9BTV - chains E and H of the 8 polymer chains in the assembly; structure by electron microscopy, 3.48 A resolution.

== Chain E ==
Molecule: Envelope glycoprotein gp120
Source organism: Human immunodeficiency virus 1
UniProtKB: O55774 (O55774_9HIV1); the construct lacks a stretch of the UniProt sequence and is renumbered around it, so the offset changes along the chain: 31-135 = UniProt 30-134; 144-186 = UniProt 135-177; 187-309 = UniProt 179-301; 312-323 = UniProt 302-313; 3 more segments
Sequence (469 residues; row label = number of the first residue in the row; note: 22 numbers in that range are skipped by the numbering (no residue carries them; nothing is unmodelled there); a row labelled like 405A-405K holds insertion residues (405A, then the next letters in order)):
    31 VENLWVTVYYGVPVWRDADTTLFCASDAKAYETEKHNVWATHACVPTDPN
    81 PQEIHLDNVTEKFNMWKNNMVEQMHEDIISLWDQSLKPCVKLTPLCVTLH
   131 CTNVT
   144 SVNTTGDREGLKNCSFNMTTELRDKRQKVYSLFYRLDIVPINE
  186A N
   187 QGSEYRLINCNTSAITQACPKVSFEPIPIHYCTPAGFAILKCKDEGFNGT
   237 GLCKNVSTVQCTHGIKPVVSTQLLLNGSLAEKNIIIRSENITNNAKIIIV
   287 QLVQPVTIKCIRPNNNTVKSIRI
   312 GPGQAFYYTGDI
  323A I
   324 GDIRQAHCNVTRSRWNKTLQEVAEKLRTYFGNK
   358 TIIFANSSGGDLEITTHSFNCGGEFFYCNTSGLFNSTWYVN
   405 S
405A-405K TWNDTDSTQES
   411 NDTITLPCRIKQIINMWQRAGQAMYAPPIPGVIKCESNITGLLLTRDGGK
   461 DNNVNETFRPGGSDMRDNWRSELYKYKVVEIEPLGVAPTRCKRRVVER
Disordered / not traced: 31-32, 58-64, 144-151, 405A-405K, 506-508
Disulfides: Cys54-Cys74, Cys119-Cys205, Cys126-Cys196, Cys131-Cys157, Cys218-Cys247, Cys228-Cys239, Cys296-Cys331, Cys378-Cys445, Cys385-Cys418
Covalently attached groups: N-acetylglucosamine (NAG) linked to Asn88, Asn133, Asn156, Asn197, Asn234, Asn241, Asn262, Asn276, Asn301, Asn332, Asn339, Asn363, Asn386, Asn392, Asn448, Asn465; glycan linked to Asn160
Construct notes: conflict Glu106 (Thr105 in O55774), Ile271 (Thr263 in O55774), Val304 (Arg296 in O55774), Tyr319 (Ala309 in O55774), Ser473 (Gly463 in O55774), Cys501 (Ala491 in O55774)
From the paper describing this entry:
  - post-translational modification sites: Asn160

== Chain H ==
Molecule: T646-a.01 heavy chain
Source organism: Macaca mulatta
Sequence (245 residues; numbered 1 to 225 plus 24 insertion-coded residues; 4 numbers in that range are skipped by the numbering (no residue carries them; nothing is unmodelled there); the number before each row is that of its first residue; a row labelled like 82A-82C holds insertion residues (82A, then the next letters in order)):
     1 QVQLRESGPGLVKPSETLSLTCAVSGASISDEYYW
   35A T
    36 WIRQPPGRGLEWIGYFS
   52A G
    53 RDGYPHYNRFLESRVTISVDTSKKQISLRL
82A-82C TSV
    83 TAADTAVYFCAKA
95A-95D PRSF
   100 L
100A-100O YGDDYGDFYTESDYF
   101 DSWGQGVLVTVSSASTKGPSVFPLAPSSRSTSESTAALGCLVKDYFPEPV
   151 TVSWNSGSLTSGVHTFPAVLQSSGLYSLSSVVTVPSSSLGTQTYVCNVNH
   201 KPSNTKVDKRVEIKTCGGGLEVLFQ
Disordered / not traced: 114-225
Disulfides: Cys22-Cys92
Modified residues: Tyr100E (O-sulfo-L-tyrosine; TYS)

== How chain E and chain H interact ==
Contacting residue pairs - 25 pairs, chain E then chain H:
  Lys121(E) - Tyr100E(H)
  Thr123(E) - Tyr100E(H)
  Pro124(E) - Tyr100E(H)
  Thr162(E) - Tyr100E(H)
  Thr162(E) - Gly100F(H)
  Arg166(E) - Asp100C(H)  hydrogen bond (side chain-backbone)
  Arg166(E) - Gly100F(H)
  Arg166(E) - Asp100G(H)  salt bridge
  Asp167(E) - Glu32(H)
  Asp167(E) - Arg53(H)  salt bridge
  Asp167(E) - Asp54(H)
  Asp167(E) - Arg95B(H)  salt bridge
  Asp167(E) - Tyr100I(H)  hydrogen bond
  Lys168(E) - Arg53(H)
  Lys168(E) - Asp54(H)
  Lys168(E) - Arg95B(H)
  Arg169(E) - Tyr34(H)  hydrogen bond
  Arg169(E) - Asp54(H)  salt bridge
  Arg169(E) - Tyr56(H)  hydrogen bond
  Arg169(E) - Arg95B(H)
  Arg169(E) - Tyr100I(H)
  Lys171(E) - Tyr56(H)
  Lys171(E) - Pro57(H)
  Lys171(E) - His58(H)  hydrogen bond
  Tyr173(E) - Glu64(H)
Other interface residues (no listed pair), chain E (13 interface residues in all): His130, Asn160, Gln170
Other interface residues (no listed pair), chain H (17 interface residues in all): Arg61, Asp100D, Glu100K
Interface features reported in the paper:
  - specific contacts: Asp100G(H)-Arg166(E) (salt bridge)
  - epitope / paratope residues, chain E: Lys121(E)
  - epitope / paratope residues, chain H: Asp100G(H)

== In short ==
13 residues of chain E face 17 of chain H across their interface; the contacts include 5 hydrogen bonds and 4
salt bridges. Polar contacts include Arg166(E)-Asp100G(H), Asp167(E)-Arg53(H) and Asp167(E)-Arg95B(H). The
authors report a salt bridge between Asp100G(H) and Arg166(E). From the paper: epitope/paratope residues
Lys121(E) and Asp100G(H); a modification site at Asn160(E).
Here chain E is Envelope glycoprotein gp120 (Human immunodeficiency virus 1) and chain H is T646-a.01 heavy
chain (Macaca mulatta). Entry 9BTV (Cryo-EM structure of rhesus antibody T646-a.01 in complex with HIV-1 Env
trimer Q23.17 MD39) was determined by electron microscopy (same publication as 9BNK, 9BNM, 9BNP, 9BTH, 9BTI,
9BTJ and 9BTL).
